Entry 6V3V (X-ray diffraction, 2.17 A resolution); this record covers chains A and B of the 6 polymer chains in the assembly.

Chain A:
Molecule: Fusion glycoprotein F1
UniProtKB: P06828 (FUS_PI3H4); residues 139-189 here = UniProt positions 139-189
Amino-acid sequence (53 residues; row label = number of the first residue in the row):
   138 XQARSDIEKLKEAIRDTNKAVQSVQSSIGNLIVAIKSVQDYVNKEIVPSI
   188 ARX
Unresolved in the structure: 138-140, 188-190
Construct notes: acetylation (138); amidation (190)
Modified residues: ACE (acetyl group) at position 138; NH2 (amino group) at position 190

Chain B:
Molecule: Fusion glycoprotein F1
UniProtKB: P06828 (FUS_PI3H4); numbering as in UniProt (aligned over 449-484)
Amino-acid sequence (38 residues; each row starts with the number of its first residue):
   448 XVALDPIDXSIVLNKIKSQLEESKEWIRRSNKILDSIX
Unresolved in the structure: 448-450, 485
Construct notes: acetylation (448); engineered mutation BIL_456 (Ile in P06828), Val459 (Glu in P06828), Ile463 (Ala in P06828), Gln466 (Asp in P06828), Lys479 (Gln in P06828), Ile480 (Lys in P06828); amidation (485)
Modified residues: ACE (acetyl group) at position 448; BIL ((3R,4S)-3-amino-4-methylhexanoic acid) at position 456; NH2 (amino group) at position 485
Reported in the primary citation:
  - contacts within the chain: Asp455-Ser457 (hydrogen bond)

Chain A / chain B interface:
Residue-residue contacts (28):
  Lys148(A) - Leu481(B)  hydrogen bond (side chain-backbone)
  Lys148(A) - Ile484(B)
  Ile151(A) - Leu481(B)  hydrophobic
  Arg152(A) - Asn478(B)
  Arg152(A) - Leu481(B)
  Arg152(A) - Asp482(B)  salt bridge
  Asn155(A) - Ile474(B)
  Asn155(A) - Ser477(B)  hydrogen bond
  Asn155(A) - Asn478(B)  hydrogen bond
  Asn155(A) - Leu481(B)
  Val158(A) - Ile474(B)  hydrophobic
  Gln159(A) - Ile474(B)
  Gln159(A) - Asn478(B)
  Gln162(A) - Leu467(B)
  Gln162(A) - Ser470(B)  hydrogen bond
  Gln162(A) - Lys471(B)
  Gln162(A) - Ile474(B)
  Ile165(A) - Ile463(B)  hydrophobic
  Gly166(A) - Leu467(B)
  Ile169(A) - Ile463(B)  hydrophobic
  Ile172(A) - BIL_456(B)
  Lys173(A) - Leu460(B)
  Lys173(A) - Lys464(B)
  Gln176(A) - BIL_456(B)
  Val179(A) - Ile454(B)  hydrophobic
  Asn180(A) - Pro453(B)
  Asn180(A) - Ile454(B)  hydrogen bond (side chain-backbone)
  Val184(A) - Leu451(B)
Interface residues without a listed pair, chain A (17 interface residues in all): Ile144
Interface residues without a listed pair, chain B (18 interface residues in all): Asp455, Ser457
The authors on this interface:
  - interface residues, chain B: Leu451(B), Ile454(B)

Summary:
The interface between chain A and chain B involves 17 residues on one side and 18 on the other; the contacts
include 5 hydrogen bonds and 1 salt bridge. Polar pairs include Arg152(A)-Asp482(B), Lys148(A)-Leu481(B) and
Asn155(A)-Ser477(B). The paper reports interface residues Leu451(B) and Ile454(B); contacts within the chain
involving Asp455(B) and Ser457(B).
Chain A is Fusion glycoprotein F1 and chain B is Fusion glycoprotein F1; the structure, Assembly of VIQKI
I456(beta-L-homoisoleucine)with human parainfluenza virus type 3 (HPIV3) fusion glycoprotein N-terminal heptad
repeat domain, was determined by X-ray diffraction (same publication as 6VAS, 6PYQ, 6PZ6 and 6PRL).
